PDB entry 8ETH | electron microscopy, 3.80 A resolution | chains 1 and f of the 41 polymer chains in the assembly

[Chain 1]
Molecule: 3497-nt RNA strand
From: Schizosaccharomyces pombe
Sequence (3497 nucleotides; row label = number of the first residue in the row; note: 32 numbers in that range are skipped by the numbering (no residue carries them; nothing is unmodelled there); a row labelled like 1219A-1219K holds insertion residues (1219A, then the next letters in order)):
     1 AUUUGACCUC AAAUCAGGUA GGACUACGCG CUGAACUUAA GCAUAUCAAU AAGCGCAGGA
    61 AAAGAAAAUA ACCAUGAUUC CCUCAGUAAC GGCGAGUGAA GCGGGAAAAG CUCAAAUUUG
   121 AAAUCUGGCA ACAUUUCUUU UGUUGUCCGA GUUGUAAUUU CAAGAAGCUG CUUUGAGUGU
   181 AGACGAUCGG UCUAAGUUCC UUGGAACAGG ACGUCAGAGA GGGUGAGAAC CCCGUCUUUG
   241 GUCGAUUGGA UAUGCCAUAU AAAGCGCUUU CGAAGAGUCG AGUUGUUUGG GAAUGCAGCU
   301 CUAAAUGGGU GGUAAAUUUC AUCUAAAGCU AAAUAUUGGC GAGAGACCGA UAGCGAACAA
   361 GUAGAGUGAU CGAAAGAUGA AAAGAACUUU GAAAAGAGAG UUAAAUAGUA CGUGAAAUUG
   421 CUGAAAGGGA AGCAUUGGAA AUCAGUCUUA CCUGGGUGAG AUCAGUAGUC UCUUCGCGAG
   481 ACUAUGCACU CUGAACCUGU GGUAGGUCAG CAUCAGUUUU CGGGGGCGGA AAAAGAAUAA
   541 GGGAAGGUGG CUUUCCGGGU UCUGCCUGGG GAGUGUUUAU AGCCCUUGUU GUAAUACGUC
   601 CACUGGGGAC UGAGGACUGC GGCUUCGUGC CAAGGAUGCU GACAUAAUGG UUUUCAAUGG
   661 CCCGUCUUGA AACACGGACC AAGGAGUCUA GCAUCUAUGC GAGUGUUUGG GUGAUGAAAA
   721 CCCAUCCGCG AAAUGAAAGU GAAUGCAGGU GGGAACGCCC UUGUGGCGUG CACCAUCGAC
   781 CGACCCGGAA GUUUGUCAAU GGAAGGGUUU GAGUAAGAGC AUAGCUGUUG GGACCCGAAA
   841 GAUGGUGAAC UAUGCCUGAA UAGGGUGAAG CCAGAGGAAA CUCUGGUGGA GGCUCGUAGA
   901 GAUUCUGACG UGCAAAUCGA UCUUCAAAUU UGGGUAUAGG GGCGAAAGAC UAAUCGAACC
   961 AUCUAGUAGC UGGUUCCUGC CGAAGUUUCC CUCAGGAUAG CAGAAACUCA GAUCAGUUUU
  1021 AUGAGGUAAA GCGAAUGAUU AGAGGUCUUG GGGAAGGAAU UUCCUCAACC UAUUCUCAAA
  1081 CUUUAAAUAU GUAAGACGCC CUUGUCGCUU AAUUGGACGU GGGCCAUCGA AUGAGAGUUU
  1141 CUAGUGGGCC AUUUUUGGUA AGCAGAACUG GCGAUGCGGG AUGAACCGAA CGUGAGGUUA
  1201 AGGUGCCGGA AUGUACGCU
1219A-1219K CAUCAGACACC
  1224 AGA
  1234 AAAGGUGUUA GUUCAUCUAG ACAGCAGGAC GGUGGCCAUG GAAGUCGGAA UCCGCUAAGG
  1294 AGUGUGUAAC AACUCACCUG CCGAAUGAAC UAGCCCUGAA AAUGGAUGGC GCUUAAGCGU
  1354 ACUACCCAUA CCUCACCGUC UGGGUUAGCU UUGAGAAGCU CAGACGAGUA GGCAGGCGUG
  1414 GAGGUUUGUG ACGAAGCCUU GGGCGUGAGC CUGGGUCGAA CAGCCUCUAG UGCAGAUCUU
  1474 GGUGGAAGUA GCAAAUAUUC AAAUGAGAAC UUUGAAGACU GAAGUGGGGA AAGGUUCCAU
  1534 GUGAACAGCA GUUGGACAUG GGUUAGUCGA UCCUAAGAGA UAGGGAAGCU CCGUAUGAAA
  1594 GUUGCACGAU UUUUCGUGCC UCCUAUCGAA AGGGAAUCCG GUUAAUAUUC CGGAACCAGA
  1654 AGGUGGAAUC AACACGGCAA CGUAAAUGAA GUUGGAGACG UCGGCGGGAG CCCUGGGAAG
  1714 AGUUCUCUUU UCUUUUUAAC AAACCAUUGA ACUACCCUGA AAUCGGUUUA UCCGGAGCUA
  1774 GGGUAUGGUG UUUGGAAGAG UUCAGCGCCU CAUGCUGAAU CCGGUGCGCU CUCGACGGCC
  1834 CUUGAAAAUC CAACGGAAGA AUGGACCUUC GGGUCCUUGU UUUCACAUCU GGUCGUACUC
  1894 AUAACCGCAG CAGGUCUCCA AGGUGAACAG CCUCUAGUUG AUAGAACAAU GUAGAUAAGG
  1954 GAAGUCGGCA AAAUGGAUCC GUAACUUCGG GAUAAGGAUU GGCUCUAAGG GUUGGGUACG
  2014 UUGGGCCUUG GAACCUGAAC GGUUGCUGGA CUGAGCGUGG ACCGAUGUCU UUUCUCGCCU
  2074 UUCGGGGUGA GAAGGGAUGU UGGACCUGCU UGGACCUUGG CGGCCGGGAA GUCCUUGGUC
  2134 GGGCUUUUCU CCUUCUCGGG GAUUAUGCUC UUACUGGCGU ACGUUUAACA ACCAACUUAG
  2194 AACUGGUACG GACAAGGGGA AUCUGACUGU CUAAUUAAAA CAUAGCAUUG CGAUGGCCAG
  2254 AAAGUGGUGU UGACGCAAUG UGAUUUCUGC CCAGUGCUCU GAAUGUCAAA GUGAAGAAAU
  2314 UCAACCAAGC GCGGGUAAAC GGCGGGAGUA ACUAUGACUC UCUUAAGGUA GCCAAAUGCC
  2374 UCGUCAUCUA ACUAGUGACG CGCAUGAAUG GAUUAACGAG AUUCCCACUG UCCCUAUCUA
  2434 CUAUCUAGCG AAACCACAGC CUGGGGAACG GGCCAGGCAA AAUCAGCGGG GAAAGAAGAC
  2494 CCUGUUGAGC UUGACUCUAG UUUGACAUUG UGAAGAGACA UAGAGGGUGU AGGAUAAGUG
  2554 GGAGUAUGUU UCGGCAUACG CCGGUGAAAU ACCACUACCU UUAUCGUUUC UUUACUUAAU
  2614 CAAUGAAGCG GAAUUGGGAU UUAUUUCCCA UAUUCUAGCG UUAAAGUUUC UUCGCGAACU
  2674 GAUCCGCGUU GAUGACAUUG UCAGGUGGGG AGUUUGGCUG GGGCGGCACA UCUGUUAAAA
  2734 GAUAACGCAG GUGUCCUAAG GGGGACUCAU CGAGAACAGA AAUCUCGAGU AGAAUAAAAG
  2794 GGUAAAAGUC CCCUUGAUUU UGAUUUUCAG UGUGAAUACA AACCAUGAAA GUGUGGCCUA
  2854 UCGAUCCUUU GUUCCCUCGA AAUUUGAGGA CAGAGGUGCC AGAAAAGUUA CCACAGGGAU
  2914 AACUGGCUUG UGGCAGCCAA GCGUUCAUAG CGACGUUGCU UUUUGAUUCU UCGAUGUCGG
  2974 CUCUUCCUAU CAUACCGAAG CAGAAUUCGG UAAGCGUUGG AUUGUUCACC CACUAAUAGG
  3034 GAACGUGAGC UGGGUUUAGA CCGUCGUGAG ACAGGUUAGU UUUACCCUAC UGAUGAAGUG
  3094 UCGUCGCAAU GGUAAUUCAA CUUAGUACGA GAGGAACCGU UGAUUCAGAU CAUUGGUAUU
  3154 UGCGGCUGCC UGACAAGGCA AUGCCGCGGA GCUAUCAUCU GCCGGAUAAC GGCUGAACGC
  3214 CUCUAAGCCA GAAUCCGUGC CAGAAAGCGA CG
3245A-3245U AUUUUUUGGUCCGCAUGAUUU
  3246 AU
  3269 AUGUAUAAAA AUAGAGGUAG GACUUGUUCC UACUCUCCUG UAUCGUAGAA GAUGGGCGAU
  3329 GGUUGAUGAA ACGGAAGUGU UUUAUUGACU UGUCCAUGAA AUUCCAUUGA AAUCUUGUGC
  3389 GGAAUCGAAU CCAUUGCAUA CGACUUUAAU GUGGAACGGG GUAUUGUAAG CAGUAGAGUA
  3449 GCCUUGUUGU UACGAUCUGC UGAGAUUAAG CCUUUGUUCC CAAGAUUUG
Not modelled in the structure: 1-2, 33-50, 91-95, 287-294, 313-318, 428-432, 474-476, 552-573, 667-672, 732-747, 761-763, 778-815, 849-957, 986-998, 1022-1129, 1154-1166, 1181-1185, 1219A-1219K, 1234, 1247-1320, 1332-1340, 1486-2439, 2459-2463, 2471-3093, 3122-3125, 3152-3181, 3209-3218, 3238-3239, 3245A-3245U, 3287-3300, 3375-3394, 3436-3470, 3497

[Chain f]
Protein: 60S ribosomal protein L33-B
From: Schizosaccharomyces pombe
UniProtKB: Q9USG6 (RL33B_SCHPO); residue numbers follow UniProt; this construct covers 1-108
Amino-acid sequence (108 residues; row label = number of the first residue in the row):
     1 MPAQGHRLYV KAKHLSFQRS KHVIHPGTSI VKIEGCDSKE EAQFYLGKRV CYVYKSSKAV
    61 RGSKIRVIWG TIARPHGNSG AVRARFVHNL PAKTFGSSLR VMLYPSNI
Not modelled in the structure: 1-2

[How chain 1 and chain f interact]
Residue-residue contacts (87):
  U436(1) with Pro-26(f), sugar contact; Asn-89(f), hydrogen bond to the phosphate
  G437(1) with His-88(f), phosphate contact; Asn-89(f), hydrogen bond to the sugar; Leu-90(f), sugar contact; Pro-91(f), sugar contact
  G438(1) with Tyr-54(f), hydrogen bond to the phosphate; His-88(f), phosphate contact; Pro-91(f), sugar contact
  A439(1) with Tyr-54(f), hydrogen bond to the phosphate; Arg-66(f), salt bridge to the phosphate
  A440(1) with Ser-57(f), hydrogen bond to the phosphate; Lys-58(f), hydrogen bond to the phosphate; Arg-66(f), salt bridge to the phosphate
  G510(1) with Arg-49(f), salt bridge to the phosphate
  C511(1) with Pro-105(f), phosphate contact
  U520(1) with Gln-43(f), sugar contact
  G607(1) with Gln-43(f), hydrogen bond to the base; Asn-107(f), sugar contact
  G608(1) with Leu-46(f), sugar contact; Gly-47(f), phosphate contact; Ala-73(f), hydrogen bond to the sugar
  A609(1) with Gly-47(f), phosphate contact; Thr-71(f), phosphate contact; Ala-73(f), sugar contact; Arg-85(f), hydrogen bond to the sugar
  C610(1) with Arg-85(f), salt bridge to the phosphate
  A647(1) with Arg-61(f), phosphate contact
  G649(1) with His-88(f), salt bridge to the phosphate
  A656(1) with Ala-92(f), hydrogen bond to the sugar; Lys-93(f), hydrogen bond to the sugar
  A657(1) with Ile-24(f), base contact; Ala-92(f), sugar contact; Phe-95(f), sugar contact
  U658(1) with His-22(f), hydrogen bond to the sugar; Ile-24(f), sugar contact
  G659(1) with His-22(f), salt bridge to the phosphate
  G1179(1) with Lys-21(f), phosphate contact; His-22(f), phosphate contact
  G1180(1) with Lys-21(f), salt bridge to the phosphate
  G1196(1) with Arg-85(f), salt bridge to the phosphate
  G1197(1) with Arg-74(f), salt bridge to the phosphate
  U1198(1) with Arg-74(f), salt bridge to the phosphate
  G1208(1) with Arg-19(f), sugar contact; Lys-21(f), hydrogen bond to the base
  G1209(1) with Ser-16(f), sugar contact; Arg-19(f), sugar contact; Ser-20(f), base contact; Lys-21(f), hydrogen bond to the base; His-76(f), hydrogen bond to the sugar
  A1210(1) with His-76(f), sugar contact; Gly-77(f), phosphate contact; Asn-78(f), phosphate contact
  A1211(1) with Gly-77(f), phosphate contact; Asn-78(f), hydrogen bond to the phosphate; Ser-79(f), hydrogen bond to the phosphate
  A1357(1) with Lys-39(f), hydrogen bond to the sugar; Asn-78(f), hydrogen bond to the sugar
  C1358(1) with Lys-39(f), phosphate contact; Gly-77(f), hydrogen bond to the phosphate; Asn-78(f), hydrogen bond to the sugar
  C1359(1) with His-76(f), phosphate contact; Gly-77(f), hydrogen bond to the phosphate; Arg-83(f), salt bridge to the phosphate
  C1360(1) with Gln-18(f), phosphate contact; Arg-19(f), sugar contact; Ser-20(f), phosphate contact; His-76(f), phosphate contact; Arg-83(f), salt bridge to the phosphate
  A1361(1) with Ser-20(f), hydrogen bond to the phosphate; His-25(f), salt bridge to the phosphate
  U3270(1) with His-6(f), hydrogen bond to the base; Arg-7(f), sugar contact; Tyr-9(f), phosphate contact; Lys-11(f), salt bridge to the phosphate; Arg-100(f), hydrogen bond to the base
  G3271(1) with Ala-3(f), hydrogen bond to the sugar; Gln-4(f), hydrogen bond to the sugar; Gly-5(f), phosphate contact; Arg-7(f), salt bridge to the phosphate
  G3313(1) with Ala-3(f), base contact
  U3314(1) with Ala-3(f), hydrogen bond to the sugar
  G3319(1) with Gln-4(f), hydrogen bond to the base; His-6(f), base contact
  C3373(1) with Arg-49(f), base contact; Tyr-104(f), sugar contact
  A3374(1) with Trp-69(f), phosphate contact
Interface residues without a listed pair, chain 1 (44 interface residues in all): A441, A509, C521, G1178, A3318
Interface residues without a listed pair, chain f (55 interface residues in all): Val-23, Glu-40, Ser-56, Val-60, Ile-68, Ile-72, Pro-75, Val-87

[In short]
Chain 1 and chain f form an interface of 44 and 55 residues respectively; the contacts include 29 hydrogen
bonds and 15 salt bridges. Polar pairs include G607(1)/Gln-43(f), G1208(1)/Lys-21(f) and G1209(1)/Lys-21(f).
Here chain 1 is a 3497-nt RNA strand and chain f is 60S ribosomal protein L33-B, both from Schizosaccharomyces
pombe. Entry 8ETH (Ytm1 associated 60S nascent ribosome State 1B) was determined by electron microscopy
together with 8ESQ, 8ESR, 8ETC, 8ETG, 8ETI, 8ETJ and 3 further entries from the same study.
